2PFF - chains H and I of the 9 polymer chains in the assembly; structure by X-ray diffraction, 4.00 A resolution.

Chain H:
Protein: Fatty acid synthase subunit beta
Source organism: Saccharomyces cerevisiae
Notes: EC 2.3.1.86
Reference sequence: P07149 (FAS1_YEAST); residues 1-1940 carry their UniProt numbers (817 of 2006 residues fall inside the UniProt entry; the rest is not from it)
Chain sequence (2006 residues; row label = number of the first residue in the row; note: 45 numbers in that range are skipped by the numbering (no residue carries them; nothing is unmodelled there); X marks 1188 residues of unknown identity (built as UNK)):
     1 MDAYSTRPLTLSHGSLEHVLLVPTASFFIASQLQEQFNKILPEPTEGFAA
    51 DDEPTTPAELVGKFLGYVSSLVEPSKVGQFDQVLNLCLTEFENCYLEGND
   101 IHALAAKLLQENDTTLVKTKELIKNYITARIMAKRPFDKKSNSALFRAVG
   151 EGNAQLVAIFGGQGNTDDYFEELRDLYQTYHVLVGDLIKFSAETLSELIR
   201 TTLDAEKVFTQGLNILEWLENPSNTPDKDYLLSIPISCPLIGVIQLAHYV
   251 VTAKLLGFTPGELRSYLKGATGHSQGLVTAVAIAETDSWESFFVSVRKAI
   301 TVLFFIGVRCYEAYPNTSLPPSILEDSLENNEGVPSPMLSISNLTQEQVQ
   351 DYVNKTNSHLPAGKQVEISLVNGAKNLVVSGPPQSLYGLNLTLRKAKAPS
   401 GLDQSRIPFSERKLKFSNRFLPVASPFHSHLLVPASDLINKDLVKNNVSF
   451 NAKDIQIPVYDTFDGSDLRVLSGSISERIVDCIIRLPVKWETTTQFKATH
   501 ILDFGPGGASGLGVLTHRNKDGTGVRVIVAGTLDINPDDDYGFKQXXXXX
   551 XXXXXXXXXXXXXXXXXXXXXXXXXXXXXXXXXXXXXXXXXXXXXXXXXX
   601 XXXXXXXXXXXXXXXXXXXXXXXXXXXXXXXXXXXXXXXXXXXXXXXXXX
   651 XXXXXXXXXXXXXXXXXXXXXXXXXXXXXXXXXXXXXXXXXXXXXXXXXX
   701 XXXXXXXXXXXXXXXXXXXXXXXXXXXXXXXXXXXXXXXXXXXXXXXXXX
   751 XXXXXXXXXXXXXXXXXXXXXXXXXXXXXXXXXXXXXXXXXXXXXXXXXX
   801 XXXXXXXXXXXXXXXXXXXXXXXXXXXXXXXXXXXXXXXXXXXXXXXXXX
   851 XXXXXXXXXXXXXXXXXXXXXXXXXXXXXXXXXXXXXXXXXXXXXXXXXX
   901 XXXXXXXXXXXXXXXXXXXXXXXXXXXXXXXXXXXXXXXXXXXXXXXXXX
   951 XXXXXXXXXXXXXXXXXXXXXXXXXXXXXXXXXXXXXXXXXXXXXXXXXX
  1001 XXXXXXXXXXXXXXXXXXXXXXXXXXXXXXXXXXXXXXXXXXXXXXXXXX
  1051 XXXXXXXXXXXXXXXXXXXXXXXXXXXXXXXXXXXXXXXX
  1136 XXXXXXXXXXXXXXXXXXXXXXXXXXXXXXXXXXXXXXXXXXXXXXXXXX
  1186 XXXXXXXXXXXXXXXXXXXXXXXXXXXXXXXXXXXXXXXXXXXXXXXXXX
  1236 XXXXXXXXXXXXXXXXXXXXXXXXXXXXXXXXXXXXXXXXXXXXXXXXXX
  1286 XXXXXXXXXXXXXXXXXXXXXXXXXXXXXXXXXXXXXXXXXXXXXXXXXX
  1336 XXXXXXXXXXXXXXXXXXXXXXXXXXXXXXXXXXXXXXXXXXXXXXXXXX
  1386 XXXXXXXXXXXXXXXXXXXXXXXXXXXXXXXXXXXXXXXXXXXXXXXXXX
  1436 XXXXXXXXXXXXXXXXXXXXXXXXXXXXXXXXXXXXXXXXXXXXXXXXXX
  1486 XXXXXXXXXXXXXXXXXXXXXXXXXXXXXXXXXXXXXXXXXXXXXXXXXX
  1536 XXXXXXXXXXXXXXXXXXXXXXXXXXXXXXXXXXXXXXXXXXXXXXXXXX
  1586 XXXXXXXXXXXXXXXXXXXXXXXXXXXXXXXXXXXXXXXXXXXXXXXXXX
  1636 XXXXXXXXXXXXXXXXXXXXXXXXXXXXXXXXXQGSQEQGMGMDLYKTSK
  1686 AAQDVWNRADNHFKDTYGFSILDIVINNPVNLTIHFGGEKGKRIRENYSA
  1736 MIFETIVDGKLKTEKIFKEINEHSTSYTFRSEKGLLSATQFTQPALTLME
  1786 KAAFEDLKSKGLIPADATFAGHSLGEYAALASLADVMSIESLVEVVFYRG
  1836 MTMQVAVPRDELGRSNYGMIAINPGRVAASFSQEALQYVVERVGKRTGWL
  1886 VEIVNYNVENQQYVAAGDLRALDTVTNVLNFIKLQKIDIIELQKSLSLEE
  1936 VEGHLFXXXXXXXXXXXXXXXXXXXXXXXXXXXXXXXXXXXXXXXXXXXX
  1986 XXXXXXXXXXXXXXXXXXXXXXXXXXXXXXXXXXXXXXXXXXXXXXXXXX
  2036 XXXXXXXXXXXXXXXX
Swiss-Prot annotation at these positions:
  - active site: S274 (For acetyltransferase activity), S1808 (For malonyltransferase activity)
  - modified residue: M1 (N-acetylmethionine)

Chain I:
Protein: Tail protein
Chain sequence (65 residues; each row starts with the number of its first residue; X marks 65 residues of unknown identity (built as UNK)):
     1 XXXXXXXXXXXXXXXXXXXXXXXXXXXXXXXXXXXXXXXXXXXXXXXXXX
    51 XXXXXXXXXXXXXXX

How chain H and chain I interact:
Interface residues of chain H (facing chain I), 9 residues: S1671, M1784, E1785, L1797, G1883, W1884, L1885, V1886, E1887

Overview:
No residue of chain H is in contact with chain I. UniProt lists active-site residues S274(H) and S1808(H) on
chain H.
Here chain H is Fatty acid synthase subunit beta (Saccharomyces cerevisiae) and chain I is Tail protein. Entry
2PFF (Structural Insights of Yeast Fatty Acid Synthase) was determined by X-ray diffraction.
